6QPH - chains B and F of the 11 polymer chains in the assembly; structure by X-ray diffraction, 3.40 A resolution.

Chain B:
Molecule: Photosystem I P700 chlorophyll a apoprotein A2
Organism: Dunaliella salina
Notes: EC 1.97.1.12
Reference sequence: D0FXZ0 (D0FXZ0_DUNSA); numbering as in UniProt (aligned over 2-735)
Amino-acid sequence (734 residues; row label = number of the first residue in the row):
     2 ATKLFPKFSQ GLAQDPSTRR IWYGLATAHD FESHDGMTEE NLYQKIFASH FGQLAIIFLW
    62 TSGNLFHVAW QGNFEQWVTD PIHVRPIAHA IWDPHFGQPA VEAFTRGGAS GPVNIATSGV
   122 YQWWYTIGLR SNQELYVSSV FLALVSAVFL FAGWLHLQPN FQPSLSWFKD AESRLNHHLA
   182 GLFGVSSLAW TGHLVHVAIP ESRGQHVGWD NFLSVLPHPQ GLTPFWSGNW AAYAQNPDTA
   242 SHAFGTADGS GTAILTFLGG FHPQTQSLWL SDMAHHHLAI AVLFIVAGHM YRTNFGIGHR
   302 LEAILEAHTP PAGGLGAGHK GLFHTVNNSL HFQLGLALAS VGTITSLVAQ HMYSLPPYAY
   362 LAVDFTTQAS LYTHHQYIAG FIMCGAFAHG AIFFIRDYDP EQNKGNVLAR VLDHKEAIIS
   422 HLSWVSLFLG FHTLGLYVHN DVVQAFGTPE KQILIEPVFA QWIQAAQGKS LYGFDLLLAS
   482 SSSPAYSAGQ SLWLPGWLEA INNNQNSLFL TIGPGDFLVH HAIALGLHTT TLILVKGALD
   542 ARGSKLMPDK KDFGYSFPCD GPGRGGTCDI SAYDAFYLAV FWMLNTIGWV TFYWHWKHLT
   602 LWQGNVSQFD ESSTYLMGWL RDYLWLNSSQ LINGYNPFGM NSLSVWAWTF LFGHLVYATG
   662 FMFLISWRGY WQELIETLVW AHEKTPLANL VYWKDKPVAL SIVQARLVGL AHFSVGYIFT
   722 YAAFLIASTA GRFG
Bound ions: chlorophyll a Mg site 1 near D94 (its only coordinating residue here); chlorophyll a Mg site 2 near Q468 (its only coordinating residue here); Ca2+: I502, N504, N507, L509; 4Fe-4S cluster Fe: C560, C569 (shared with 2 residues of chain A)
Small-molecule neighbours:
  - beta-carotene (BCR), molecule 1: L55, I58, F59, F150, G182, V186
  - beta-carotene (BCR), molecule 2: T62, L66, W124, W125, I128, S139, F142, L143, W191
  - beta-carotene (BCR), molecule 3: L189, L223, F226, L279, I286, H290
  - beta-carotene (BCR), molecule 4: F333, G336, L337, A340, T344, M384, A387, F388, G391, F395, A539
  - beta-carotene (BCR), molecule 5: F388, L409, V412, V536, L540
  - beta-carotene (BCR), molecule 6: W649, T650, F653, L679
  - chlorophyll a isomer (CL0): L621, L625, W626
  - chlorophyll a (CLA), molecule 1: F6, F9, G25, L26, A29, H30, F32, K46, S50, G53, Q54, I57
  - chlorophyll a (CLA), molecule 2: T19, I22, W23, I676, H683, Y693, W694, K695, D696, P698, V699
  - chlorophyll a (CLA), molecule 3: W23, F653, L656, V657, T660, M663, F664, L701, V709, A712, H713, V716
  - chlorophyll a (CLA), molecule 4: A27, H30, D31, H332, L335, L339, F382, I383, C385, G386, H390, I393, R397, Y556, S557, Y574, F577
  - chlorophyll a (CLA), molecule 5: H30, F32, I47, S50, H51, Q54, L55, I58, L331, H332, Q334, L335, A338, L339, V342
  - chlorophyll a (CLA), molecule 6: H30, Q54, I57, I58, W61, V342, I383
  - chlorophyll a (CLA), molecule 7: F48, F52, V149, F150, F152, A153, L156, H157, N161, F162, W168
  - chlorophyll a (CLA), molecule 8: F48, H51, F52, L55, W168, F169, D171, R175, H178, H179, G182, L183, F184
  - chlorophyll a (CLA), molecule 9: F59, W61, T62, S119, G120, W124, V342, I345, T346, V349, M353, Y359, L372, H375, H376, I379, I383
  - chlorophyll a (CLA), molecule 10: L60, W61, S63, G64, F67, H68, W71, Q72, A91, W93
  - chlorophyll a (CLA), molecule 11: W61, N65, V69, A89, H90, N115, I116, A117, T118, S119, V646, W647
  - chlorophyll a (CLA), molecule 12: W61, T118, S119, S371, L372, T374, H375, Y378, I379, F382, W647, I719, F720, Y722, A723, L726, I727
  - chlorophyll a (CLA), molecule 13: H90, A91, I92, W93, D94, H96, F97, F105, N115, S645, V646, W649
  - chlorophyll a (CLA), molecule 14: W124, T127, I128, L183, F184, S187, S188, W191, M274, H277, H278, I281, F285, V349, H352, M353, P358, Y359
  - chlorophyll a (CLA), molecule 15: I128, G129, L130, E135, S139, S187, A190, W191, H194, V198, G209, W210, F213
  - chlorophyll a (CLA), molecule 16: W168, D171, S174, H178, N295, F296
  - chlorophyll a (CLA), molecule 17: A172, R175, L176, H179, L180, L183, F184, L302, V327, N328, Q334, L337, A338, S341, V342, I345
  - chlorophyll a (CLA), molecule 18: L176, L180, F184, L284, F285, V287, A288, M291, Y292, L302, I305, L306
  - chlorophyll a (CLA), molecule 19: N177, H178, A181, V186, G289, H290, Y292, T294, F296, G297
  - chlorophyll a (CLA), molecule 20: L189, A190, T192, G193, V196, H197, F213, V216, L217, P218, H219, G222, L223, Y234, I255, L256, L279
  - chlorophyll a (CLA), molecule 21: W231, A232, L256, F258, H276, L279, A280, V283, L493
  - chlorophyll a (CLA), molecule 22: T257, F258, G260, L269, D273, M274, H276, H277, A280, I281, L284, H352, L356, W494, W498
  - chlorophyll a (CLA), molecule 23: V287, H290, M291, Y292, I298, G299, H300
  - chlorophyll a (CLA), molecule 24: M291, H300, A304, I305, A308, H309
  - chlorophyll a (CLA), molecule 25: I305, L306, H309, L316, H320, F333, V408, L409, V412
  - chlorophyll a (CLA), molecule 26: A308, H309, T310, P311, P312, G315, L316, H320
  - chlorophyll a (CLA), molecule 27: G315, L316, V408, R411, V412, H415, A418, I419, H422
  - chlorophyll a (CLA), molecule 28: S341, T344, L348, Q351, H352, Y354, S355, L356, F510
  - chlorophyll a (CLA), molecule 29: T344, S347, L348, Q351, Q377, G381, M384, F388, L528, T531, T532, L535, M584, T587, I588
  - chlorophyll a (CLA), molecule 30: Q351, Y354, Y373, Q377, F460, A461, I464, Q465, F510, L511, I513, H521, I524, L528, V591, Y594, W595, K598
  - chlorophyll a (CLA), molecule 31: A418, H422, W425
  - chlorophyll a (CLA), molecule 32: I419, H422, L423, W425, V426, A525, L528, H529, T532
  - chlorophyll a (CLA), molecule 33: S421, H422, S424, W425, L428
  - chlorophyll a (CLA), molecule 34: S424, S427, L428, G431, F432, L435, L526, T530, L533, I534, L579, F582, W583
  - chlorophyll a (CLA), molecule 35: W425, L428, F429, F432, H433
  - chlorophyll a (CLA), molecule 36: F429, L430, E457, P458, V459, F460, A461, F518, H521, H522, A525, H529
  - chlorophyll a (CLA), molecule 37: H433, G436, L437, V439, H440, V443, F447, K452, I454
  - chlorophyll a (CLA), molecule 38: T434, Y438, A523, L526, N586, W590, F593, L617, W620, L625, W626, S629, F651, H655, Y658, F714, Y718, T721, Y722, F725
  - chlorophyll a (CLA), molecule 39: V439, D442, L526, F582, W583, N586, W590, L617, L621, Y658, F714
  - chlorophyll a (CLA), molecule 40: V459, F460, W463
  - chlorophyll a (CLA), molecule 41: W463, I464, A467, Q468, L478, L479, A486, W494, W498
  - chlorophyll a (CLA), molecule 42: L478, P485, A486, A489, G490, L493, W494
  - chlorophyll a (CLA), molecule 43: W649, L652, F653, H655, L656, Y658, A659, F662, I666
  - chlorophyll a (CLA), molecule 44: L656, A659, T660, F662, M663, I666, S667, Y671, W672, L675
  - chlorophyll a (CLA), molecule 45: L679, A682, H683, T686, A689
  - chlorophyll a (CLA), molecule 46: A682, K685, T686, P687
  - glutathione (GSH): T224, W227, S228
  - phylloquinone (PQN): W23, M663, F664, S667, W668, R669, W672, A700, L701, A706
  - 4Fe-4S cluster (SF4): C560, G562, P563, T568, C569, W668, I703

Chain F:
Molecule: PsaF
Organism: Dunaliella salina
Amino-acid sequence (163 residues; each row starts with the number of its first residue):
    78 DIAGLTPCSE SKAYNKLERK ELKVLDKRLK QYEPGSAPYL ALQATKERTE NRFKTYAKQG
   138 LLCGNDGLPH LISDPGLALR FNHAGEVFIP TFGFLYVAGY IGHVGRQYII LSKEDAKPTD
   198 KEIILDVPLA LKLAFQGWAW PLASIQELRN GSLLEKDENI TVS
Cystine bridges: C85-C140
Small-molecule neighbours:
  - beta-carotene (BCR), molecule 1: S150, P152, T168, G176, G179, H180, R183, W217, S221
  - beta-carotene (BCR), molecule 2: P167, G170, F171, V174, I178
  - beta-carotene (BCR), molecule 3: I222, Q223, R226
  - chlorophyll a (CLA), molecule 1: S150, V164, T168
  - chlorophyll a (CLA), molecule 2: D151, P152, G153, L154, R157
  - chlorophyll a (CLA), molecule 3: V164, P167, T168, F171, L172, A175, G176, I178, G179, W217
  - chlorophyll a (CLA), molecule 4: F169, L172, L225
  - chlorophyll a (CLA), molecule 5: Y173, V174, Y177, I178, V181, A211, F212, W215
  - chlorophyll a (CLA), molecule 6: I178, G179, V181, G182, R183, Y185, L202, A207
  - chlorophyll a (CLA), molecule 7: Y185, I186, E199, L202
  - chlorophyll a (CLA), molecule 8: P218, L219, I222, Q223

Chain B / chain F interface:
Contacting residue pairs - 41 pairs, chain B then chain F:
  D414(B) - S240(F)  hydrogen bond
  K416(B) - V239(F)
  K416(B) - S240(F)
  E417(B) - V239(F)
  G448(B) - E98(F)
  T449(B) - R129(F)
  P450(B) - L145(F)
  E451(B) - R129(F)  salt bridge
  E451(B) - F130(F)
  E451(B) - Y133(F)
  E451(B) - L145(F)
  E451(B) - P146(F)
  K452(B) - R129(F)
  K452(B) - Y133(F)
  Q453(B) - L145(F)
  L455(B) - P146(F)
  L455(B) - H147(F)
  L455(B) - L148(F)  hydrogen bond (backbone-backbone)
  I456(B) - L148(F)
  I456(B) - S150(F)
  E457(B) - A80(F)
  E457(B) - L82(F)
  E457(B) - H147(F)
  E457(B) - L148(F)  hydrogen bond (backbone-backbone)
  V459(B) - L154(F)  hydrophobic
  F460(B) - D151(F)
  Q462(B) - A80(F)
  L472(B) - G81(F)
  Y473(B) - D78(F)
  Y473(B) - A80(F)  hydrogen bond (backbone-backbone)
  Y473(B) - G81(F)  hydrogen bond (backbone-backbone)
  F475(B) - I79(F)  hydrophobic
  F475(B) - A80(F)
  P515(B) - H147(F)
  G544(B) - V239(F)
  S545(B) - V239(F)
  K546(B) - I237(F)
  K546(B) - T238(F)  hydrogen bond (side chain-backbone)
  K546(B) - V239(F)
  D611(B) - D143(F)
  E612(B) - D143(F)
Interface residues without a listed pair, chain B (28 interface residues in all): L413, I454, G474, R543
Interface residues without a listed pair, chain F (23 interface residues in all): I149, V164

Overview:
28 residues of chain B face 23 of chain F across their interface; the contacts include 6 hydrogen bonds and 1
salt bridge. Polar contacts include E451(B)-R129(F), D414(B)-S240(F) and K546(B)-T238(F). 5 chlorophyll a
molecules are bound between chain B and chain F.
Here chain B is Photosystem I P700 chlorophyll a apoprotein A2 and chain F is PsaF, both from Dunaliella
salina. Entry 6QPH (Dunaliella minimal PSI complex) was determined by X-ray diffraction together with 6RHZ
from the same study.
